Entry 8YEU (X-ray diffraction, 3.05 A resolution); this record covers chains B and E of the 6 polymer chains in the assembly.

== Chain B ==
Molecule: Tubulin beta chain
Organism: Sus scrofa
Reference sequence: A0A8D0VN39 (A0A8D0VN39_PIG); residue numbers follow UniProt; this construct covers 1-431
Amino-acid sequence (431 residues; numbered 1 to 431; the number before each row is that of its first residue):
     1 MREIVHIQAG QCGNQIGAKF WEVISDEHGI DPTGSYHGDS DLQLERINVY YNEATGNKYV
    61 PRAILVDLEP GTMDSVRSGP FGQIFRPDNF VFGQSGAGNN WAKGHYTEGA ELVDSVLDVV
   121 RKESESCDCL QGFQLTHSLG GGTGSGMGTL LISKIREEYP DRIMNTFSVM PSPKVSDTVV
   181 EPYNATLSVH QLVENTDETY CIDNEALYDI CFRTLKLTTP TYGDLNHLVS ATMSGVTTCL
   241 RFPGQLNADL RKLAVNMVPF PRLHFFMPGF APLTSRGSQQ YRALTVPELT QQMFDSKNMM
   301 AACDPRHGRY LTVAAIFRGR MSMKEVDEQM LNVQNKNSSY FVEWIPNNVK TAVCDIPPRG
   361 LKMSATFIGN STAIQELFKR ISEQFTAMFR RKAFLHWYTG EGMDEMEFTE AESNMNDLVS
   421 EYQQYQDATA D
Disordered / not traced: 1, 429-431
Ion coordination: Mg2+: Gln11, Asp177 (together with GDP)
Small-molecule neighbours:
  - A1D6L (6-fluoranyl-4-(6-methoxy-3,4-dihydro-2H-quinolin-1-yl)quinazolin-2-amine): Val236, Cys239, Leu240, Leu246, Ala248, Lys252, Leu253, Asn256, Met257, Thr312, Val313, Ala314, Ala315, Ile316, Asn348, Lys350, Thr351, Ala352
  - GDP (guanosine-5'-diphosphate): Ala9, Gly10, Gln11, Cys12, Gly13, Gln15, Ile16, Asp67, Asn99, Ser138, Gly140, Gly141, Gly142, Thr143, Gly144, Ser145, Val169, Pro171, Val175, Ser176, Asp177, Glu181, Asn204, Leu207, Tyr222, Leu225, Asn226

== Chain E ==
Molecule: Stathmin-4
Organism: Rattus norvegicus
Reference sequence: P63043 (STMN4_RAT); residues 5-145 here correspond to UniProt positions 49-189 (UniProt number = residue number + 44)
Amino-acid sequence (143 residues; numbered 3 to 145; the number before each row is that of its first residue):
     3 MADMEVIELN KCTSGQSFEV ILKPPSFDGV PEFNASLPRR RDPSLEEIQK KLEAAEERRK
    63 YQEAELLKHL AEKREHEREV IQKAIEENNN FIKMAKEKLA QKMESNKENR EAHLAAMLER
   123 LQEKDKHAEE VRKNKELKEE ASR
Disordered / not traced: 3-5, 29-43, 142-145
Sequence notes: initiating methionine (3); expression tag (4)
Swiss-Prot annotation at these positions:
  - modified residue: Ser46 (Phosphoserine)

== Chain B / chain E interface ==
Residue-residue contacts (25; chain B residue first):
  His105(B) - Lys75(E)  hydrogen bond
  Tyr106(B) - Lys75(E)
  Tyr106(B) - His78(E)  hydrogen bond
  Tyr106(B) - Glu79(E)
  Tyr106(B) - Val82(E)  hydrophobic
  Tyr106(B) - Ile83(E)
  Thr107(B) - Ile83(E)
  Leu150(B) - Glu79(E)
  Ser153(B) - Lys75(E)
  Ser153(B) - Arg76(E)  hydrogen bond
  Lys154(B) - Arg76(E)
  Lys154(B) - Glu79(E)  salt bridge
  Arg156(B) - Leu68(E)
  Glu157(B) - Leu69(E)
  Glu157(B) - Leu72(E)
  Glu157(B) - Arg76(E)  salt bridge
  Pro160(B) - Glu65(E)
  Glu401(B) - Val82(E)
  Glu401(B) - Ala86(E)
  Gly402(B) - Val82(E)
  Gly402(B) - Lys85(E)
  Gly402(B) - Ala86(E)
  Met403(B) - Val82(E)
  Asp404(B) - Lys85(E)  salt bridge
  Glu407(B) - His78(E)  salt bridge
Interface residues without a listed pair, chain B (18 interface residues in all): Gln191, Glu194, Thr399, Gly400
Interface residues without a listed pair, chain E (14 interface residues in all): His71, Glu89

== In short ==
The interface between chain B and chain E involves 18 residues on one side and 14 on the other, with 3
hydrogen bonds and 4 salt bridges. Among the polar pairs are Lys154(B)-Glu79(E), Glu157(B)-Arg76(E) and
Asp404(B)-Lys85(E). Ligands of chain B: compound A1D6L and GDP.
Here chain B is Tubulin beta chain (Sus scrofa) and chain E is Stathmin-4 (Rattus norvegicus). Entry 8YEU
(Tubulin-RB3_SLD-TTL in complex with compound 2NH2) was determined by X-ray diffraction.
